3S15 - chains B and I of the 12 polymer chains in the assembly; structure by X-ray diffraction, 3.30 A resolution.

Chain B:
Protein: DNA-directed RNA polymerase II subunit RPB2
Source organism: Saccharomyces cerevisiae
Notes: EC 2.7.7.6
UniProtKB: P08518 (RPB2_YEAST); residues 1-1224 here = UniProt positions 1-1224
Amino-acid sequence (1224 residues; numbered 1 to 1224; the number before each row is that of its first residue):
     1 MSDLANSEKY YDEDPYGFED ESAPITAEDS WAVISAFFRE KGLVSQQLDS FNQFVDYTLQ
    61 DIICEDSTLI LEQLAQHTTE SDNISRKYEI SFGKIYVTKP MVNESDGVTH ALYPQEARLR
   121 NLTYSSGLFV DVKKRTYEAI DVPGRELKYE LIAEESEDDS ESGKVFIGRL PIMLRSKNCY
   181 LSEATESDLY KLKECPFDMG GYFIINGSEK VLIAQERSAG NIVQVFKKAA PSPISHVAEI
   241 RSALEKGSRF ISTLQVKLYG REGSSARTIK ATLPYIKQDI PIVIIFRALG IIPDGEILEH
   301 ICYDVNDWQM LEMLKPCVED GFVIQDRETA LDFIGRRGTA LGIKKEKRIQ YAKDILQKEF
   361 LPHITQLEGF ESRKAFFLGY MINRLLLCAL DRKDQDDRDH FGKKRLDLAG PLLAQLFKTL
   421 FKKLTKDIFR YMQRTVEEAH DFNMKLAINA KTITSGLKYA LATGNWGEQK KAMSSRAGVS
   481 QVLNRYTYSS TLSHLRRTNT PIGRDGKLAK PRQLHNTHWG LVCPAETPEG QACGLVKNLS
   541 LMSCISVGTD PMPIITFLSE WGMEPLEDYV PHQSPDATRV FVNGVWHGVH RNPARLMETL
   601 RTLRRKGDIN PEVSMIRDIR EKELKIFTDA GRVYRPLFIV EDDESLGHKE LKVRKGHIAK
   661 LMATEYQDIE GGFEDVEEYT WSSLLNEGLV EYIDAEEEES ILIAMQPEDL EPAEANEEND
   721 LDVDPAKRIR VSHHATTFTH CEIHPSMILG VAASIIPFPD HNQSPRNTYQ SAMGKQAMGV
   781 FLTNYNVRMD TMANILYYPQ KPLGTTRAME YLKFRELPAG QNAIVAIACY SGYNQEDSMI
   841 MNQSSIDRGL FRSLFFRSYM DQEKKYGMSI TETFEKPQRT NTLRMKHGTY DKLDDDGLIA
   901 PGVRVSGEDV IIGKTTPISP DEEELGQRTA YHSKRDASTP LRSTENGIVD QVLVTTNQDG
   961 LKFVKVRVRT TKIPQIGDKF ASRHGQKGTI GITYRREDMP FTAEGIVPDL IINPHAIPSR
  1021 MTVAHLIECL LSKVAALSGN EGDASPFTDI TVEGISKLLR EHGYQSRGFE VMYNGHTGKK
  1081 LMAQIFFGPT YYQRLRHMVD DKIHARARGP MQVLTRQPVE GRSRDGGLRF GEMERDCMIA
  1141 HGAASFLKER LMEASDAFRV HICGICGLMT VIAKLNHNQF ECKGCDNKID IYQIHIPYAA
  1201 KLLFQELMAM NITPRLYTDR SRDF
Disordered / not traced: 1-19, 71-88, 142-163, 336-344, 438-445, 503-508, 669-677, 716-721, 920-932
Metal / ion sites: Mg2+ near Lys987 (its only coordinating residue here); Zn2+: Cys1163, Cys1166, Cys1182, Cys1185

Chain I:
Protein: DNA-directed RNA polymerase II subunit RPB9
Source organism: Saccharomyces cerevisiae
UniProtKB: P27999 (RPB9_YEAST); residues 1-122 here = UniProt positions 1-122
Amino-acid sequence (122 residues; row label = number of the first residue in the row):
     1 MTTFRFCRDC NNMLYPREDK ENNRLLFECR TCSYVEEAGS PLVYRHELIT NIGETAGVVQ
    61 DIGSDPTLPR SDRECPKCHS RENVFFQSQQ RRKDTSMVLF FVCLSCSHIF TSDQKNKRTQ
   121 FS
Disordered / not traced: 1, 121-122
UniProt features mapped onto this chain:
  - zinc finger: Cys7 to Cys32 (C4-type), Ser71 to Thr111 (TFIIS-type)
  - binding site (Zn(2+)): Cys7, Cys10, Cys29, Cys32, Cys75, Cys78, Cys103, Cys106
  - modified residue: Ser40 (Phosphoserine)
Metal / ion sites: Zn2+ site 1: Cys7, Cys10, Cys29, Cys32; Zn2+ site 2: Cys75, Cys78, Cys103, Cys106

How chain B and chain I interact:
Pairs across the interface (53):
  Arg287(B) - Asn12(I)
  Pro293(B) - Cys10(I)
  Pro293(B) - Asn11(I)
  Pro293(B) - Asn12(I)
  Asp294(B) - Asn12(I)
  Asp294(B) - Met13(I)  hydrogen bond (side chain-backbone)
  Asp294(B) - Tyr15(I)
  Gly295(B) - Phe6(I)
  Gly295(B) - Asn11(I)  hydrogen bond (backbone-backbone)
  Glu296(B) - Asn11(I)
  Leu298(B) - Phe6(I)  hydrophobic
  Trp308(B) - Thr2(I)
  Trp308(B) - Arg45(I)
  Trp308(B) - Glu47(I)
  Gln309(B) - Thr50(I)
  Gln309(B) - Ile52(I)
  Leu311(B) - Phe4(I)
  Glu312(B) - Tyr44(I)
  Lys315(B) - Met13(I)
  Val318(B) - Met13(I)  hydrophobic
  Val318(B) - Tyr15(I)
  Phe322(B) - Tyr15(I)
  Phe322(B) - Arg30(I)
  Gln325(B) - Asn12(I)  hydrogen bond
  Asp391(B) - Gln90(I)  hydrogen bond (backbone-side chain)
  Asp391(B) - Arg91(I)  hydrogen bond (backbone-backbone)
  Arg392(B) - Ile52(I)
  Arg392(B) - Gln89(I)
  Arg392(B) - Arg91(I)
  Lys393(B) - Gln89(I)
  Lys393(B) - Arg91(I)
  Asp394(B) - Arg91(I)
  Ala594(B) - Asp61(I)
  Arg617(B) - Asp61(I)  salt bridge
  Ile619(B) - Val59(I)
  Ile619(B) - Asp61(I)
  Ile619(B) - Ser64(I)
  Ile619(B) - Asp65(I)
  Arg620(B) - Gly57(I)
  Arg620(B) - Ile62(I)
  Arg620(B) - Asp65(I)
  Arg620(B) - Leu68(I)
  Arg620(B) - Phe86(I)
  Arg620(B) - Gln89(I)  hydrogen bond
  Lys622(B) - Val59(I)
  Glu699(B) - Thr67(I)
  Ser700(B) - Pro66(I)
  Ser700(B) - Thr67(I)
  Ile701(B) - Thr67(I)
  Leu702(B) - Pro66(I)
  Thr737(B) - Pro66(I)
  Thr737(B) - Arg70(I)
  Thr739(B) - Pro66(I)
Also at the interface, not in a pair above, chain B (32 interface residues in all): Asp307, Glu319, Leu390
Also at the interface, not in a pair above, chain I (32 interface residues in all): Thr3, Thr31, His46, Arg92

Overview:
The chain B/chain I interface involves 32 residues from each chain; the contacts include 6 hydrogen bonds and
1 salt bridge. Polar contacts include Arg617(B)-Asp61(I), Asp294(B)-Met13(I) and Gln325(B)-Asn12(I).
Cys1163(B), Cys1166(B), Cys1182(B) and Cys1185(B) coordinate Zn2+. UniProt lists 8 Zn2+-binding residues on
chain I.
Chain B is DNA-directed RNA polymerase II subunit RPB2 and chain I is DNA-directed RNA polymerase II subunit
RPB9, both from Saccharomyces cerevisiae; the structure, RNA Polymerase II Initiation Complex with a 7-nt RNA,
was determined by X-ray diffraction, deposited together with 3RZD, 3RZO, 3S14, 3S16, 3S17, 3S1M and 5 further
entries.
